PDB entry 7XG4 | electron microscopy, 3.70 A resolution | chains A and J of the 12 polymer chains in the assembly

Chain A:
Molecule: Csf1
From: Pseudomonas aeruginosa
Sequence (253 residues; numbered -9 to 243; the number before each row is that of its first residue; numbers below 1 keep their minus sign (His-9 is residue -9)):
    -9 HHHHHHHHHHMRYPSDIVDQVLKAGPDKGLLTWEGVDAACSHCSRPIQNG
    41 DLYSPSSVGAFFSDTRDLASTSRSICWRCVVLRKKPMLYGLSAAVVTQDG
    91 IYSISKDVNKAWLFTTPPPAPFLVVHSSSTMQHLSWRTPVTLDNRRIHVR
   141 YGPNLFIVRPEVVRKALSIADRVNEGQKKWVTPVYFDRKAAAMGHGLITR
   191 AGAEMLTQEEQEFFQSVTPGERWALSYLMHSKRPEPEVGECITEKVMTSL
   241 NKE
Not modelled in the structure: -9 to 0, 242-243
Metal / ion sites: Zn2+: Cys30, Cys33, Cys66, Cys69

Chain J:
Molecule: NTS
Sequence (38 nucleotides; numbered 1 to 38; the number before each row is that of its first residue):
     1 AACACCCTTTCATTATTATTATTATTATTTTTTTTTTT
Not modelled in the structure: 1-2

How chain A and chain J interact:
Residue-residue contacts - 21 pairs, chain A then chain J:
  Phe51(A) - DC7(J)  base contact
  Lys75(A) - DT10(J)  hydrogen bond to the base
  Lys75(A) - DC11(J)  hydrogen bond to the base
  Tyr79(A) - DC11(J)  sugar contact
  Tyr79(A) - DA12(J)  sugar contact
  Ser95(A) - DT13(J)  sugar contact
  Ser95(A) - DT14(J)  sugar contact
  Lys96(A) - DA15(J)  phosphate contact
  Asp97(A) - DA15(J)  phosphate contact
  Tyr175(A) - DA18(J)  stacking on the base
  Arg178(A) - DA15(J)  sugar contact
  Ile188(A) - DT20(J)  phosphate contact
  Thr189(A) - DA18(J)  sugar contact
  Thr189(A) - DT19(J)  phosphate contact
  Arg190(A) - DT19(J)  phosphate contact
  Arg190(A) - DA21(J)  phosphate contact
  His220(A) - DT16(J)  salt bridge to the phosphate
  Ser221(A) - DT16(J)  sugar contact
  Ser221(A) - DT17(J)  phosphate contact
  Lys222(A) - DT16(J)  salt bridge to the phosphate
  Lys235(A) - DA12(J)  salt bridge to the phosphate
Interface residues without a listed pair, chain A (16 interface residues in all): Leu187
Interface residues without a listed pair, chain J (14 interface residues in all): DT8

Overview:
Chain A and chain J form an interface of 16 and 14 residues respectively; the contacts include 2 hydrogen
bonds, 3 salt bridges and 1 aromatic stacking contact. Among the polar pairs are Lys75(A)-DT10(J),
Lys75(A)-DC11(J) and His220(A)-DT16(J).
Chain A is Csf1 (Pseudomonas aeruginosa) and chain J is NTS; the structure, CryoEM structure of type IV-A
CasDinG bound NTS-nicked Csf-crRNA-dsDNA quaternary complex in a second state, was determined by electron
microscopy, deposited together with 7XF1, 7XFZ, 7XG0, 7XG1, 7XG2 and 7XG3.
